1QOH - chains A and B of the 5 polymer chains in the assembly; structure by X-ray diffraction, 2.35 A resolution.

Chain A:
Name: Shiga-like toxin iie B subunit
Organism: Escherichia coli
Notes: fragment: receptor-binding domain
UniProt: Q47644 (Q47644); residues 103-169 here correspond to UniProt positions 21-87 (UniProt number = residue number - 82)
Sequence (68 residues; each row starts with the number of its first residue; note: 1 number in that range is skipped by the numbering (no residue carries it; nothing is unmodelled there)):
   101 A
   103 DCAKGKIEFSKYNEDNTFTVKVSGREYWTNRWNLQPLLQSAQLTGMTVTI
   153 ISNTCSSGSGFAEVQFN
Differences from the reference sequence: engineered mutation Glu165 (Gln83 in Q47644), Gln167 (Lys85 in Q47644)
Cystine bridges: Cys104-Cys157

Chain B:
Name: Shiga-like toxin iie B subunit
Organism: Escherichia coli
Notes: fragment: receptor-binding domain
UniProt: Q47644 (Q47644); residues 203-269 here correspond to UniProt positions 21-87 (UniProt number = residue number - 182)
Sequence (68 residues; numbered 201 to 269; 1 number in that range is skipped by the numbering (no residue carries it; nothing is unmodelled there); the number before each row is that of its first residue):
   201 A
   203 DCAKGKIEFSKYNEDNTFTVKVSGREYWTNRWNLQPLLQSAQLTGMTVTI
   253 ISNTCSSGSGFAEVQFN
Differences from the reference sequence: engineered mutation Glu265 (Gln83 in Q47644), Gln267 (Lys85 in Q47644)
Cystine bridges: Cys204-Cys257

How chain A and chain B interact:
Contacting residue pairs (33):
  Arg133(A) - Tyr214(B)
  Arg133(A) - Glu216(B)  hydrogen bond (side chain-backbone)
  Arg133(A) - Asn218(B)  hydrogen bond
  Asn135(A) - Tyr214(B)  hydrogen bond
  Asn135(A) - Gln237(B)
  Leu136(A) - Tyr214(B)  hydrophobic
  Leu139(A) - Phe220(B)  hydrophobic
  Leu139(A) - Gln237(B)
  Leu139(A) - Pro238(B)  hydrophobic
  Leu139(A) - Gln241(B)  hydrogen bond (backbone-side chain)
  Ser142(A) - Gln241(B)  hydrogen bond
  Ser142(A) - Leu245(B)
  Thr146(A) - Leu245(B)
  Met148(A) - Gln244(B)
  Met148(A) - Leu245(B)  hydrophobic
  Ile153(A) - Lys213(B)
  Ala164(A) - Tyr214(B)
  Ala164(A) - Asn215(B)
  Ala164(A) - Glu216(B)
  Glu165(A) - Lys213(B)  salt bridge
  Glu165(A) - Tyr214(B)
  Glu165(A) - Asn215(B)
  Glu165(A) - Glu216(B)  hydrogen bond (side chain-backbone)
  Val166(A) - Lys213(B)
  Val166(A) - Tyr214(B)  hydrogen bond (backbone-backbone)
  Gln167(A) - Phe211(B)
  Gln167(A) - Ser212(B)
  Gln167(A) - Lys213(B)
  Phe168(A) - Phe211(B)
  Phe168(A) - Ser212(B)  hydrogen bond (backbone-backbone)
  Phe168(A) - Gln241(B)
  Phe168(A) - Gln244(B)  hydrogen bond (backbone-side chain)
  Asn169(A) - Phe211(B)
Other interface residues (no listed pair), chain A (16 interface residues in all): Pro138, Ala143
Other interface residues (no listed pair), chain B (16 interface residues in all): Glu210, Asp217, Trp234

Summary:
The chain A/chain B interface involves 16 residues from each chain; the contacts include 9 hydrogen bonds and
1 salt bridge. Polar pairs include Glu165(A)-Lys213(B), Arg133(A)-Glu216(B) and Arg133(A)-Asn218(B).
Chain A and chain B are both Shiga-like toxin iie B subunit (Escherichia coli); the structure, A mutant
shiga-like toxin iie, was determined by X-ray diffraction.
